PDB entry 1M56 | X-ray diffraction, 2.30 A resolution | chains A and C of the 4 polymer chains in the assembly

Chain A:
Molecule: Cytochrome C oxidase
From: Rhodobacter sphaeroides
Notes: EC 1.9.3.1
UniProtKB: P33517 (COX1_RHOSH); residue numbers follow UniProt; this construct covers 1-566
Sequence (566 residues; row label = number of the first residue in the row):
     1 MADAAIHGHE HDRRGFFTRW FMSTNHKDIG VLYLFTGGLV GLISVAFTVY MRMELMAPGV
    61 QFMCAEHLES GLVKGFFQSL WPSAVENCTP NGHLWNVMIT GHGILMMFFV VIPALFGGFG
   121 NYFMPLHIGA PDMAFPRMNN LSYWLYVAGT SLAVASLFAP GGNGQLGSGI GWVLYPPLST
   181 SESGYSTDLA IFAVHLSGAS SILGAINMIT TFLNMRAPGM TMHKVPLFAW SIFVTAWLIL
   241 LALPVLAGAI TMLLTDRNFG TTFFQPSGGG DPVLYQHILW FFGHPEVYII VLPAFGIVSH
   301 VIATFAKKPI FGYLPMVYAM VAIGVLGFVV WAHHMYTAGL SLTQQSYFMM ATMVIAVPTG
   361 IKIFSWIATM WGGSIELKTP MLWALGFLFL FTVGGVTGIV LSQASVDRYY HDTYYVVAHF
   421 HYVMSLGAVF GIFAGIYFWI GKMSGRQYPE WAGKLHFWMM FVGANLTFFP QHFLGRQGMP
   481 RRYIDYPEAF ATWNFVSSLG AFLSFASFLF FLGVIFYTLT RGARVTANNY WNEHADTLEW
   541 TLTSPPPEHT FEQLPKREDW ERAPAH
Unresolved in the structure: 1-13, 561-566
Disulfide bonds: C64-C88
Ion coordination: Ca2+: E54, A57, G59, Q61; heme a Fe site 1: H102, H421; Cu ion: H284, H333, H334; Mg2+: H411, D412 (shared with 1 residue of chain B); heme a Fe site 2 near H419 (its only coordinating residue here)
Small-molecule neighbours:
  - 1,2-Distearoyl-sn-glycerophosphoethanolamine (3PE), molecule 1: F135, P136, R137, M138, L141, L145, H195, G198, A199, I202, L203, I206, L243, P244, A247
  - 1,2-Distearoyl-sn-glycerophosphoethanolamine (3PE), molecule 2: L213, R216, T221, M222, H223, W230, F233, W237, L238, L241, Y318, V321, V325, F328, V329
  - 1,2-Distearoyl-sn-glycerophosphoethanolamine (3PE), molecule 3: L241, F281, F328, V329, W331, T343, Q344, Y347, F348
  - 1,2-Distearoyl-sn-glycerophosphoethanolamine (3PE), molecule 4: D271, H277, F281, W331, Q344
  - heme a (HEA), molecule 1: L34, G37, G38, G41, V45, T48, M51, R52, W95, I99, H102, G103, M106, M107, V110, V111, G171, W172, Y414, V417, F420, H421, M424, S425, V429, I432, F433, I436, M460, T467, F468, Q471, R481, R482, Y483, A501, S504, F508, F511
  - heme a (HEA), molecule 2: M107, W172, W280, V287, Y288, I290, V291, H333, H334, Y336, T352, I355, A356, T359, G360, I363, F364, F391, T392, G395, G398, I399, L401, S402, D407, H411, D412, V416, H419, F420, V423, M424, R481
Curated features (UniProtKB/Swiss-Prot):
  - binding site (Fe(II)-heme a): H102, H421
  - binding site (Cu cation): H284, Y288, H333, H334
  - binding site (heme a3): H419
  - cross-link: H284 to Y288 (1'-histidyl-3'-tyrosine (His-Tyr))

Chain C:
Molecule: Cytochrome C oxidase
From: Rhodobacter sphaeroides
Notes: EC 1.9.3.1
UniProtKB: P84153 (P84153_RHOSH); numbering as in UniProt (aligned over 1-266)
Sequence (266 residues; each row starts with the number of its first residue):
     1 MAHAKNHDYH ILPPSIWPFM ASVGAFVMLF GAVLWMHGSG PWMGLIGLVV VLYTMFGWWS
    61 DVVTESLEGD HTPVVRLGLR WGFILFIMSE VMFFSAWFWS FFKHALYPMG PESPIIDGIF
   121 PPEGIITFDP WHLPLINTLI LLCSGCAATW AHHALVHENN RRDVAWGLAL AIALGALFTV
   181 FQAYEYSHAA FGFAGNIYGA NFFMATGFHG FHVIVGTIFL LVCLIRVQRG HFTPEKHVGF
   241 EAAIWYWHFV DVVWLFLFAS IYIWGQ
Unresolved in the structure: 1
Small-molecule neighbours:
  - 1,2-Distearoyl-sn-glycerophosphoethanolamine (3PE), molecule 1: H10, L12, A21, M55, W58, W59, E65, H71, L79, G82, F83, F86, F93
  - 1,2-Distearoyl-sn-glycerophosphoethanolamine (3PE), molecule 2: L48, L52, M55, W59, V62, V63, S66, L67, H71, L79, F83, F86, F211, V215, I218, F219, V222, R226, H231, F232, K236, H237, V238, G239
  - 1,2-Distearoyl-sn-glycerophosphoethanolamine (3PE), molecule 3: R80, I84, I87, M88, H152, I244, W245, H248, V252
  - 1,2-Distearoyl-sn-glycerophosphoethanolamine (3PE), molecule 4: M88, V91, M92
  - 1,2-Distearoyl-sn-glycerophosphoethanolamine (3PE), molecule 5: V91, M92, S95, F98, W99, F102, K103, Y107, P114, D117, F249, V252, V253, F256
  - 1,2-Distearoyl-sn-glycerophosphoethanolamine (3PE), molecule 6: M92, L106, Y107, L255, F256, A259

Interface between chain A and chain C:
Contacting residue pairs (102; chain A residue first):
  F17(A) - I16(C)  hydrophobic
  F21(A) - F19(C)
  M22(A) - P14(C)
  M22(A) - S15(C)  hydrogen bond (backbone-backbone)
  M22(A) - I16(C)  hydrophobic
  T24(A) - L12(C)  hydrogen bond (side chain-backbone)
  T24(A) - P13(C)
  T24(A) - P14(C)
  P131(A) - H7(C)
  P131(A) - Y9(C)  hydrophobic
  D132(A) - I11(C)
  F135(A) - G78(C)
  F135(A) - L79(C)  hydrophobic
  F135(A) - G82(C)
  P136(A) - L12(C)
  R137(A) - S15(C)
  R137(A) - P18(C)
  R137(A) - D61(C)
  R137(A) - V62(C)
  R137(A) - E65(C)  salt bridge
  M138(A) - W58(C)
  N140(A) - P18(C)
  L141(A) - P18(C)
  L141(A) - S22(C)
  L141(A) - W58(C)  hydrophobic
  W144(A) - F19(C)  hydrophobic
  W144(A) - S22(C)  hydrogen bond (backbone-side chain)
  L145(A) - S22(C)  hydrogen bond (backbone-side chain)
  S151(A) - F26(C)
  L152(A) - F26(C)  hydrophobic
  G184(A) - H37(C)
  Y185(A) - V33(C)  hydrophobic
  Y185(A) - H37(C)
  D188(A) - V33(C)
  D188(A) - M36(C)
  D188(A) - H37(C)  salt bridge
  L189(A) - F30(C)  hydrophobic
  L189(A) - V33(C)  hydrophobic
  F192(A) - L29(C)  hydrophobic
  F192(A) - V33(C)  hydrophobic
  I206(A) - L85(C)
  I209(A) - L85(C)  hydrophobic
  T210(A) - G78(C)
  T210(A) - W81(C)
  T210(A) - G82(C)  hydrogen bond (side chain-backbone)
  T210(A) - L85(C)
  L213(A) - W81(C)  hydrophobic
  N214(A) - Y9(C)  hydrogen bond (backbone-side chain)
  N214(A) - V74(C)
  N214(A) - L77(C)
  N214(A) - G78(C)
  N214(A) - W81(C)
  M215(A) - Y9(C)
  W237(A) - L85(C)  hydrophobic
  W237(A) - M88(C)  hydrophobic
  L240(A) - M88(C)  hydrophobic
  L241(A) - M92(C)
  P244(A) - S89(C)
  P244(A) - M92(C)  hydrophobic
  P244(A) - F93(C)
  V245(A) - M92(C)
  V245(A) - S95(C)
  T251(A) - W97(C)
  T251(A) - M204(C)
  M252(A) - W97(C)  hydrophobic
  T255(A) - M204(C)
  N258(A) - M36(C)
  N258(A) - H37(C)
  G260(A) - A194(C)
  G260(A) - G195(C)  hydrogen bond (backbone-backbone)
  T261(A) - F193(C)
  T262(A) - G195(C)
  T262(A) - N196(C)
  T262(A) - I197(C)
  F263(A) - W97(C)  hydrophobic
  F263(A) - A200(C)  hydrophobic
  F263(A) - N201(C)
  F263(A) - M204(C)  hydrophobic
  G268(A) - G195(C)
  G268(A) - N196(C)
  G268(A) - I197(C)  hydrogen bond (backbone-backbone)
  G269(A) - M109(C)
  G269(A) - I197(C)
  G270(A) - M109(C)
  G270(A) - I197(C)
  D271(A) - K103(C)  salt bridge
  D271(A) - H104(C)
  D271(A) - M109(C)
  L274(A) - S100(C)
  L274(A) - K103(C)
  L274(A) - H104(C)
  H277(A) - W99(C)
  I278(A) - W99(C)  hydrophobic
  F281(A) - W99(C)  hydrophobic
  W331(A) - W99(C)  hydrophobic
  F551(A) - H7(C)  hydrogen bond (backbone-side chain)
  E552(A) - K5(C)
  E552(A) - N6(C)
  E552(A) - H7(C)
  Q553(A) - N6(C)
  L554(A) - N6(C)  hydrogen bond (backbone-side chain)
  L554(A) - H7(C)
Also at the interface, not in a pair above, chain A (63 interface residues in all): T18, A148, L196, I202, R216, A247, G248, L254, F259, H549
Also at the interface, not in a pair above, chain C (56 interface residues in all): A2, A4, H10, L34, F86, A96, F208

Overview:
63 residues of chain A face 56 of chain C across their interface, with 10 hydrogen bonds and 3 salt bridges.
Polar contacts include R137(A)-E65(C), D188(A)-H37(C) and D271(A)-K103(C). 4
1,2-Distearoyl-sn-glycerophosphoethanolamine molecules are bound between chain A and chain C. Chain A binds
heme a.
Here chain A is Cytochrome C oxidase and chain C is Cytochrome C oxidase, both from Rhodobacter sphaeroides.
Entry 1M56 (Structure of cytochrome c oxidase from Rhodobactor sphaeroides (Wild Type)) was determined by
X-ray diffraction (same publication as 1M57).
